3BIA - chain X; structure by X-ray diffraction, 2.20 A resolution.

== Chain X ==
Name: T-cell immunoglobulin and mucin domain-containing protein 4
From: Mus musculus
Notes: fragment: n-terminal cys-rich domain
UniProtKB: Q6U7R4 (TIMD4_MOUSE); residues 2-112 here correspond to UniProt positions 24-134 (UniProt number = residue number + 22)
Sequence (116 residues; row label = number of the first residue in the row):
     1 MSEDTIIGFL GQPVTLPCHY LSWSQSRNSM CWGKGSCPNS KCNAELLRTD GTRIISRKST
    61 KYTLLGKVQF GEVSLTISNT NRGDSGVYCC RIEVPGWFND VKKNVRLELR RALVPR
Not modelled in the structure: 1-2, 113-116
Disulfide bonds: C18-C90, C31-C42, C37-C89
Differences from the reference sequence: initiating methionine (1); expression tag (113-116)
Metal / ion sites: Na+: V94, G96, N99, D100 (together with l(+)-tartaric acid)

== Overview ==
V94, G96, N99 and D100 form the Na+ site.
Chain X is T-cell immunoglobulin and mucin domain-containing protein 4 (Mus musculus); the structure, Tim-4 in
complex with sodium potassium tartrate, was determined by X-ray diffraction (same publication as 3BI9 and
3BIB).
